PDB entry 3BPQ | X-ray diffraction, 2.20 A resolution | chains B and C of the 4 polymer chains in the assembly

== Chain B ==
Protein: Toxin RelE3
Organism: Methanocaldococcus jannaschii
Notes: EC 3.1.-.-
UniProt: Q58503 (RELE3_METJA); numbering as in UniProt (aligned over 1-88)
Amino-acid sequence (88 residues; row label = number of the first residue in the row):
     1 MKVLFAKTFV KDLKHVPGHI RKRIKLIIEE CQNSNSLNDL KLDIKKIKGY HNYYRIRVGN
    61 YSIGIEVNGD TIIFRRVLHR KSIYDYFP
Unresolved in the structure: 1-2, 39
Differences from the reference sequence: engineered mutation Ser62 (Arg in Q58503)

== Chain C ==
Protein: Antitoxin RelB3
Organism: Methanocaldococcus jannaschii
UniProt: P0CL56 (RELB3_METJA); residue numbers follow UniProt; this construct covers 1-52
Amino-acid sequence (52 residues; row label = number of the first residue in the row):
     1 MRLKKRFKKF FISRKEYEKI EEILDIGLAK AMEETKDDEL LTYDEIKELL GD
Unresolved in the structure: 1-8, 48-52

== Chain B / chain C interface ==
Contacting residue pairs (9):
  Arg80(B) - Glu16(C)  salt bridge
  Lys81(B) - Lys19(C)  hydrogen bond (backbone-side chain)
  Tyr84(B) - Glu16(C)  hydrogen bond
  Tyr84(B) - Lys19(C)
  Tyr84(B) - Ile20(C)
  Tyr84(B) - Ile23(C)  hydrophobic
  Asp85(B) - Lys19(C)  salt bridge
  Phe87(B) - Ile23(C)  hydrophobic
  Pro88(B) - Ile26(C)  hydrophobic
Also at the interface, not in a pair above, chain C (7 interface residues in all): Lys15, Lys30

== In short ==
6 residues of chain B and 7 residues of chain C are in contact, with 2 hydrogen bonds and 2 salt bridges.
Polar contacts include Arg80(B)-Glu16(C), Asp85(B)-Lys19(C) and Lys81(B)-Lys19(C).
Here chain B is Toxin RelE3 and chain C is Antitoxin RelB3, both from Methanocaldococcus jannaschii. Entry
3BPQ (Crystal Structure of RelB-RelE antitoxin-toxin complex from Methanococcus jannaschii) was determined by
X-ray diffraction.
